3E9I - chains A and B; structure by X-ray diffraction, 2.20 A resolution.

# Chain A (and B)
Molecule: Lysyl-tRNA synthetase
Source organism: Bacillus stearothermophilus
Notes: EC 6.1.1.6; chain B of this document is another copy of the same molecule, construct and numbering; everything in this record applies to it too
Reference sequence: Q9RHV9 (SYK_BACST); residues 1-493 here correspond to UniProt positions 2-494 (UniProt number = residue number + 1)
Chain sequence (493 residues; row label = number of the first residue in the row):
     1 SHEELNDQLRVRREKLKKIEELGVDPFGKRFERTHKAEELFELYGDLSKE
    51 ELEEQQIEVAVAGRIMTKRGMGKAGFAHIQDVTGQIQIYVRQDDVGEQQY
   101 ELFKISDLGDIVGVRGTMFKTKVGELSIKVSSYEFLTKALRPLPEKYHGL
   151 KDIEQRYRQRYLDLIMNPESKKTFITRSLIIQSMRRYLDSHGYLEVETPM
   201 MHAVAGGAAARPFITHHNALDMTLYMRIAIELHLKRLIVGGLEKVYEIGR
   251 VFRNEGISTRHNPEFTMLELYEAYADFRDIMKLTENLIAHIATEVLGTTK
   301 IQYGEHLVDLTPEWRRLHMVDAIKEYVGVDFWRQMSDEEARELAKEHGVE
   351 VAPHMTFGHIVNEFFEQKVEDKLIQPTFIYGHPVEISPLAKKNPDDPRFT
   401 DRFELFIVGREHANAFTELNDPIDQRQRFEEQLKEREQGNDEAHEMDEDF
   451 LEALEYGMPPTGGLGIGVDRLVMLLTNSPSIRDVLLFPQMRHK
Not modelled in the structure: 1-3, 147-151, 493
Ligand contacts:
  - Mg2+ (MG): E404, E411, A413, N414
  - XAH (5'-O-{(R)-hydroxy[(L-lysylamino)oxy]phosphoryl}adenosine): G207, A208, I228, A229, E231, R253, E255, R260, H261, N262, F265, M267, E269, Y271, E411, H412, A413, N414, A415, F416, E418, G463, L464, G465, I466, G467, D469, R470, I481
UniProt features mapped onto this chain:
  - binding site (Mg(2+)): E404, E411

# Chain A / chain B interface
Pairs across the interface (190; chain A residue first):
  R13(A) with I423(B)
  L16(A) with I423(B), hydrophobic
  D25(A) with K391(B), salt bridge
  F27(A) with N420(B), hydrogen bond (backbone-side chain); D421(B); P422(B); P460(B)
  G28(A) with K391(B), hydrogen bond (backbone-side chain)
  K29(A) with K391(B); P394(B); P460(B)
  R30(A) with Y274(B); D276(B); D279(B), salt bridge
  F31(A) with Y274(B), hydrogen bond (backbone-backbone)
  R33(A) with E243(B), salt bridge; Y274(B)
  K36(A) with E243(B)
  A62(A) with Y274(B)
  G63(A) with Y274(B)
  R64(A) with V239(B), hydrogen bond (side chain-backbone); Y456(B), hydrogen bond (side chain-backbone); G457(B), hydrogen bond (side chain-backbone)
  D81(A) with E243(B)
  V82(A) with G241(B); L242(B); E243(B), hydrogen bond (backbone-side chain)
  I111(A) with Y274(B); G457(B); P459(B)
  L136(A) with P460(B)
  T137(A) with N420(B), hydrogen bond; M458(B), hydrogen bond (side chain-backbone); P459(B); P460(B)
  A139(A) with E455(B); Y456(B)
  L140(A) with P422(B), hydrophobic; E455(B), hydrogen bond (backbone-backbone)
  R141(A) with E455(B), salt bridge; Y456(B)
  P142(A) with Y456(B)
  Q159(A) with E452(B); Y456(B), hydrogen bond
  Y161(A) with R236(B); G240(B); A453(B); Y456(B), hydrophobic
  L162(A) with Y456(B), hydrophobic
  L164(A) with G240(B)
  I165(A) with V239(B); G240(B)
  R177(A) with E197(B), salt bridge
  S178(A) with L194(B); E195(B), hydrogen bond (side chain-backbone)
  I181(A) with E197(B)
  Q182(A) with D189(B), hydrogen bond
  R185(A) with R185(B); E195(B), salt bridge
  D189(A) with Q182(B)
  L194(A) with S178(B)
  E195(A) with S178(B), hydrogen bond (backbone-side chain); R185(B), salt bridge
  V196(A) with L486(B), hydrophobic
  E197(A) with R177(B), salt bridge; I181(B); R250(B), salt bridge; T266(B), hydrogen bond; L486(B)
  T198(A) with R250(B), hydrogen bond (backbone-side chain)
  P199(A) with R250(B); E264(B); F487(B), hydrophobic
  M200(A) with R250(B); F252(B), hydrophobic; E264(B), hydrogen bond (backbone-side chain)
  M201(A) with F213(B), hydrophobic; E264(B), hydrogen bond (backbone-side chain)
  F213(A) with M201(B), hydrophobic; T215(B); H216(B); H217(B)
  I214(A) with I214(B); T215(B), hydrogen bond (backbone-side chain)
  T215(A) with F213(B); I214(B), hydrogen bond (side chain-backbone)
  H216(A) with F213(B); N254(B), hydrogen bond (backbone-side chain)
  H217(A) with F213(B); N254(B); E255(B), hydrogen bond (side chain-backbone); P263(B)
  N218(A) with N254(B), hydrogen bond (backbone-side chain)
  A219(A) with G256(B)
  L220(A) with Q489(B); R491(B)
  M222(A) with M490(B); R491(B); H492(B)
  L224(A) with Q489(B)
  M226(A) with M226(B), hydrophobic
  H233(A) with F487(B)
  R236(A) with Y161(B); F487(B)
  L237(A) with L486(B), hydrophobic
  V239(A) with R64(B), hydrogen bond (backbone-side chain); Y161(B), hydrophobic; I165(B)
  G240(A) with Y161(B); L164(B); I165(B)
  G241(A) with V82(B)
  L242(A) with V82(B)
  E243(A) with R33(B), salt bridge; K36(B); D81(B); V82(B), hydrogen bond (side chain-backbone)
  E247(A) with R250(B), salt bridge
  R250(A) with E197(B); T198(B), hydrogen bond (side chain-backbone); M200(B); E247(B), salt bridge
  F252(A) with M200(B), hydrophobic; M201(B), hydrophobic
  N254(A) with H216(B), hydrogen bond (side chain-backbone); H217(B); N218(B), hydrogen bond (side chain-backbone)
  E255(A) with H217(B), hydrogen bond (backbone-side chain)
  G256(A) with A219(B)
  P263(A) with H217(B)
  E264(A) with P199(B); M200(B), hydrogen bond (side chain-backbone); M201(B), hydrogen bond (side chain-backbone)
  T266(A) with E197(B), hydrogen bond
  Y274(A) with R30(B); F31(B), hydrogen bond (backbone-backbone); R33(B); A62(B); G63(B); L136(B), hydrophobic
  D276(A) with R30(B)
  D279(A) with R30(B), salt bridge
  K391(A) with D25(B), salt bridge; G28(B), hydrogen bond (side chain-backbone); K29(B)
  P394(A) with K29(B)
  N420(A) with F27(B), hydrogen bond (side chain-backbone); T137(B), hydrogen bond
  D421(A) with F27(B)
  P422(A) with F27(B); L140(B), hydrophobic
  D449(A) with Y161(B)
  E452(A) with R141(B); Q159(B), hydrogen bond; Y161(B)
  A453(A) with Y161(B), hydrophobic
  E455(A) with A139(B); L140(B), hydrogen bond (backbone-backbone); R141(B), salt bridge
  Y456(A) with R64(B), hydrogen bond (backbone-side chain); A139(B); R141(B); P142(B); Q159(B); Y161(B), hydrophobic; L162(B), hydrophobic
  G457(A) with R64(B), hydrogen bond (backbone-side chain); I111(B)
  M458(A) with T137(B), hydrogen bond (backbone-side chain)
  P459(A) with I111(B); T137(B)
  P460(A) with F27(B); G28(B); K29(B); L136(B); T137(B)
  L486(A) with V196(B), hydrophobic; E197(B); L237(B), hydrophobic
  F487(A) with T198(B); P199(B); H233(B); R236(B); L237(B), hydrophobic
  Q489(A) with L220(B); M222(B); L224(B)
  M490(A) with M222(B)
  R491(A) with L220(B)
  H492(A) with M222(B)
Interface residues without a listed pair, chain A (99 interface residues in all): G109, K138, K171, R227, I257, A275, I423
Interface residues without a listed pair, chain B (97 interface residues in all): L16, G109, R158, I175, D221, I257, A275

# Overview
Chain A and chain B form an interface of 99 and 97 residues respectively; the contacts include 41 hydrogen
bonds and 15 salt bridges. Polar pairs include D25(A)-K391(B), R30(A)-D279(B) and R33(A)-E243(B). Bound to
chain A: Mg2+ and compound XAH.
Chain A and chain B are both Lysyl-tRNA synthetase (Bacillus stearothermophilus); the structure, Lysyl-tRNA
synthetase from Bacillus stearothermophilus complexed with L-Lysine hydroxamate-AMP, was determined by X-ray
diffraction together with 3E9H from the same study.
